PDB entry 7YQ5 | electron microscopy, 4.27 A resolution (low resolution: residue-level contacts below are approximate; hydrogen-bond / salt-bridge calls are withheld) | chains A and F of the 5 polymer chains in the assembly

# Chain A
Name: Insulin A chain
From: Homo sapiens
UniProt: P01308 (INS_HUMAN); residues 1-21 here correspond to UniProt positions 90-110 (UniProt number = residue number + 89)
Sequence (21 residues; numbered 1 to 21; the number before each row is that of its first residue):
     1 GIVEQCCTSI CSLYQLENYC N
Disulfides: Cys-6/Cys-11

# Chain F
Name: Isoform Short of Insulin receptor
From: Homo sapiens
Notes: EC 2.7.10.1
UniProt: P06213-2 (INSR_HUMAN); residues 1-907 here correspond to UniProt positions 28-934 (UniProt number = residue number + 27)
Sequence (907 residues; numbered 1 to 907; the number before each row is that of its first residue):
     1 HLYPGEVCPG MDIRNNLTRL HELENCSVIE GHLQILLMFK TRPEDFRDLS FPKLIMITDY
    61 LLLFRVYGLE SLKDLFPNLT VIRGSRLFFN YALVIFEMVH LKELGLYNLM NITRGSVRIE
   121 KNNELCYLAT IDWSRILDSV EDNHIVLNKD DNEECGDICP GTAKGKTNCP ATVINGQFVE
   181 RCWTHSHCQK VCPTICKSHG CTAEGLCCHS ECLGNCSQPD DPTKCVACRN FYLDGRCVET
   241 CPPPYYHFQD WRCVNFSFCQ DLHHKCKNSR RQGCHQYVIH NNKCIPECPS GYTMNSSNLL
   301 CTPCLGPCPK VCHLLEGEKT IDSVTSAQEL RGCTVINGSL IINIRGGNNL AAELEANLGL
   361 IEEISGYLKI RRSYALVSLS FFRKLRLIRG ETLEIGNYSF YALDNQNLRQ LWDWSKHNLT
   421 TTQGKLFFHY NPKLCLSEIH KMEEVSGTKG RQERNDIALK TNGDKASCEN ELLKFSYIRT
   481 SFDKILLRWE PYWPPDFRDL LGFMLFYKEA PYQNVTEFDG QDACGSNSWT VVDIDPPLRS
   541 NDPKSQNHPG WLMRGLKPWT QYAIFVKTLV TFSDERRTYG AKSDIIYVQT DATNPSVPLD
   601 PISVSNSSSQ IILKWKPPSD PNGNITHYLV FWERQAEDSE LFELDYCLKG LKLPSRTWSP
   661 PFESEDSQKH NQSEYEDSAG ECCSCPKTDS QILKELEESS FRKTFEDYLH NVVFVPRPSR
   721 KRRSLGDVGN VTVAVPTVAA FPNTSSTSVP TSPEEHRPFE KVVNKESLVI SGLRHFTGYR
   781 IELQACNQDT PEERCSVAAY VSARTMPEAK ADDIVGPVTH EIFENNVVHL MWQEPKEPNG
   841 LIVLYEVSYR RYGDEELHLC VSRKHFALER GCRLRGLSPG NYSVRIRATS LAGNGSWTEP
   901 TYFYVTD
Not modelled in the structure: 1-3, 161-167, 654-685, 719-755
Construct notes: conflict His-144 (Tyr171 in P06213-2), Thr-421 (Ile448 in P06213-2), Lys-465 (Gln492 in P06213-2)
Disulfides: Cys-8/Cys-26, Cys-126/Cys-155, Cys-159/Cys-182, Cys-169/Cys-188, Cys-192/Cys-201, Cys-196/Cys-207, Cys-208/Cys-216, Cys-212/Cys-225, Cys-228/Cys-237, Cys-241/Cys-253, Cys-259/Cys-284, Cys-266/Cys-274, Cys-288/Cys-301, Cys-304/Cys-308, Cys-312/Cys-333, Cys-435/Cys-468, Cys-647/Cys-860, Cys-786/Cys-795
Reported in the primary citation:
  - mutagenesis - R271A, S323A, T325A, Y477A, K484A, L486A, R488A, W551A, L552A, R554A: decreased signaling in response to A43
  - mutagenesis - F705A: increased signaling in response to A62
  - mutagenesis - R702Y/T704W: decreased signaling in response to A62
  - mutagenesis - F64A, R702Y/T704W: abolished signaling in response to insulin
  - mutagenesis - V99R/V173R/V604R/S802R: decreased signaling

# Chain A / chain F interface
Contacting residue pairs - 10 pairs, chain A then chain F:
  Gly-1(A) / Asn-711(F)
  Ile-2(A) / His-710(F)
  Ile-2(A) / Phe-714(F)
  Val-3(A) / Asp-707(F)
  Val-3(A) / His-710(F)
  Cys-7(A) / Asp-496(F)
  Asn-18(A) / Pro-716(F)
  Asn-18(A) / Arg-717(F)
  Tyr-19(A) / Pro-716(F)
  Asn-21(A) / Arg-717(F)
Also at the interface, not in a pair above, chain F (9 interface residues in all): Arg-498, Val-715

# Overview
Chain A and chain F form an interface of 7 and 9 residues respectively. The paper reports that R271A, S323A
and T325A of chain F, among others, reduce signaling in response to A43; F64A and R702Y/T704W of chain F
abolish signaling in response to insulin; 14 substitutions were tested in all.
Chain A is Insulin A chain and chain F is Isoform Short of Insulin receptor, both from Homo sapiens; the
structure, human insulin receptor bound with A62 DNA aptamer and insulin, was determined by electron
microscopy, deposited together with 7YQ3, 7YQ4, 7YQ6 and 8GUY.
